Entry 7R52 (X-ray diffraction, 2.94 A resolution); this record covers chains A and B.

[Chain A (and B)]
Protein: Toll-like receptor 8
From: Homo sapiens
Notes: chain B of this document is another copy of the same molecule, construct and numbering; everything in this record applies to it too
UniProt: Q9NR97 (TLR8_HUMAN); residue numbers follow UniProt; this construct covers 27-827
Sequence (807 residues; numbered 27 to 833; the number before each row is that of its first residue):
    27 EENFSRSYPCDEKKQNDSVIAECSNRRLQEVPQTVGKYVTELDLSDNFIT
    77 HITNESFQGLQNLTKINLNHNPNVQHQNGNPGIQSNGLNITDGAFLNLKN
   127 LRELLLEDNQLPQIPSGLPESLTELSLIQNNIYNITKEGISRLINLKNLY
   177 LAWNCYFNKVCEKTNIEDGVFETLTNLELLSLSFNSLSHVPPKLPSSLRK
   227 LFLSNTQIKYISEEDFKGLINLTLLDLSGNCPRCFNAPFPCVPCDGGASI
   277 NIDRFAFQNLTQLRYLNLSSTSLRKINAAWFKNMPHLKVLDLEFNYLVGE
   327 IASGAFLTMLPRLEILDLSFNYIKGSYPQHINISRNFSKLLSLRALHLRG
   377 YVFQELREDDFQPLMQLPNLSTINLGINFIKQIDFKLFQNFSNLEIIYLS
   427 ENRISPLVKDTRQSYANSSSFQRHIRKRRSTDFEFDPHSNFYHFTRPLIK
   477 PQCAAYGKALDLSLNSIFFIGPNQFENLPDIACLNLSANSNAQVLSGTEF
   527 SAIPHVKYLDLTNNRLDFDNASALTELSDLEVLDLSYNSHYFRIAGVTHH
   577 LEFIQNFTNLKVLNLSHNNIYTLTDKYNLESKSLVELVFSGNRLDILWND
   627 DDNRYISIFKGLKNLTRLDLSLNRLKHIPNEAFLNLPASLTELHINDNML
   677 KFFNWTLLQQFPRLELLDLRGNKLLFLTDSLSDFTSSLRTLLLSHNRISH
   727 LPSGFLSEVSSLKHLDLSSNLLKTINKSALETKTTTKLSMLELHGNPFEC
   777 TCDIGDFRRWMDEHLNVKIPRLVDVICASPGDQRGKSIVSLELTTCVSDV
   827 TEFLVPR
Not modelled in the structure: 27-30, 100-112, 183-186, 434-461, 567-574, 733-734, 819-833 (chain B: 27-30, 101-112, 183-186, 434-461, 566-574, 760-761, 819-833)
Cystine bridges: Cys36-Cys49, Cys181-Cys187, Cys257-Cys270, Cys260-Cys267, Cys479-Cys509, Cys776-Cys803
Covalent attachments: N-acetylglucosamine (NAG) linked to Asn88, Asn293, Asn395, Asn416, Asn511, Asn546, Asn640, Asn680; glycan linked to Asn590
Differences from the reference sequence: expression tag (828-833)
Residues lining bound ligands:
  - 5-methoxy-6-pyridin-4-yl-1H-indole (I6A), molecule 1: Phe261, Phe346, Tyr348, Ile349, Lys350, Gly351, Ser352, Gly376, Val378, Phe405
  - 5-methoxy-6-pyridin-4-yl-1H-indole (I6A), molecule 2: Phe494, Phe495, Ser516, Ala518, Arg541
Swiss-Prot annotation at these positions:
  - glycosylation (N-linked (GlcNAc...) asparagine): Asn29, Asn42, Asn80, Asn88, Asn115, Asn160, Asn247, Asn285, Asn293, Asn358, Asn362, Asn395, Asn416, Asn443, Asn511, Asn546, Asn582, Asn590, Asn640, Asn680 and 1 more in UniProt

[Interface between chain A and chain B]
Residue-residue contacts (13; chain A residue first):
  Gly351(A) - Phe495(B)
  Ser352(A) - Phe495(B)
  Tyr353(A) - Phe494(B)
  Val378(A) - Phe494(B)  hydrophobic
  Phe405(A) - Phe494(B)  hydrophobic
  Lys407(A) - Ser431(B)
  Ser431(A) - Lys407(B)
  Phe494(A) - Tyr353(B)
  Phe494(A) - Val378(B)  hydrophobic
  Phe494(A) - Phe405(B)  hydrophobic
  Phe495(A) - Gly351(B)
  Phe495(A) - Ser352(B)
  His566(A) - Asn262(B)  hydrogen bond (side chain-backbone)
Also at the interface, not in a pair above, chain A (11 interface residues in all): Pro432
Also at the interface, not in a pair above, chain B (12 interface residues in all): Phe261, Pro432

[In short]
The interface between chain A and chain B involves 11 residues on one side and 12 on the other; the contacts
include 1 hydrogen bond. The hydrogen-bonded pair is His566(A)-Asn262(B). Ligands of chain A:
5-methoxy-6-pyridin-4-yl-1H-indole.
Both chains are Toll-like receptor 8 (Homo sapiens). Entry 7R52 (Crystal structure of human TLR8 in complex
with Compound 2) was determined by X-ray diffraction (same publication as 7R53 and 7R54).
